1VRH - chains 2 and 4 of the 4 polymer chains in the assembly; structure by X-ray diffraction, 3.00 A resolution.

Chain 2:
Molecule: Rhinovirus 14
From: Human rhinovirus 14
UniProtKB: P03303 (POLG_HRV14); residues 1-262 here correspond to UniProt positions 69-330 (UniProt number = residue number + 68)
Sequence (262 residues; row label = number of the first residue in the row):
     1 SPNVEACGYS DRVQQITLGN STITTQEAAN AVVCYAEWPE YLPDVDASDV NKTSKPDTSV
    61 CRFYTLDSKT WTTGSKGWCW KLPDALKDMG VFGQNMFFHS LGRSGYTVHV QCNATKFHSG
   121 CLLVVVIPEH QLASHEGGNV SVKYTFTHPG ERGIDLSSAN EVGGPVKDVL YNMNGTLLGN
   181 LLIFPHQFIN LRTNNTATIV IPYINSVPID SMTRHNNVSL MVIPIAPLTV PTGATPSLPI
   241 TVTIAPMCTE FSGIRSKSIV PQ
Not modelled in the structure: 1-7
Sequence notes: engineered mutation L170 (Ile239 in P03303)

Chain 4:
Molecule: Rhinovirus 14
From: Human rhinovirus 14
Notes: engineered mutation(s): I(2 170)L
UniProtKB: P03303 (POLG_HRV14); residue numbers follow UniProt; this construct covers 1-68
Sequence (68 residues; each row starts with the number of its first residue):
     1 GAQVSTQKSG SHENQNILTN GSNQTFTVIN YYKDAASTSS AGQSLSMDPS KFTEPVKDLM
    61 LKGAPALN
Not modelled in the structure: 1-28

How chain 2 and chain 4 interact:
Pairs across the interface (22; chain 2 residue first):
  S10(2) - N68(4)  hydrogen bond (side chain-backbone)
  D11(2) - D58(4)
  D11(2) - A66(4)
  D11(2) - N68(4)  hydrogen bond (backbone-side chain)
  R12(2) - L67(4)
  R12(2) - N68(4)  hydrogen bond (side chain-backbone)
  Q14(2) - D58(4)
  A29(2) - L67(4)  hydrophobic
  N30(2) - V56(4)
  N30(2) - K57(4)  hydrogen bond (side chain-backbone)
  N30(2) - D58(4)  hydrogen bond (side chain-backbone)
  N30(2) - M60(4)
  A31(2) - P55(4)
  A31(2) - V56(4)
  A31(2) - K57(4)  hydrogen bond (backbone-backbone)
  V32(2) - P55(4)
  V33(2) - P55(4)  hydrogen bond (backbone-backbone)
  V33(2) - K57(4)
  Y35(2) - K51(4)
  Y35(2) - F52(4)  hydrophobic
  W38(2) - K57(4)
  T193(2) - L67(4)
Other interface residues (no listed pair), chain 2 (15 interface residues in all): Y9, A28, A36

In short:
Chain 2 and chain 4 form an interface of 15 and 10 residues respectively, with 7 hydrogen bonds. Polar pairs
include S10(2)-N68(4), D11(2)-N68(4) and R12(2)-N68(4).
Chain 2 is Rhinovirus 14 and chain 4 is Rhinovirus 14, both from Human rhinovirus 14; the structure, HRV14/sdz
880-061 complex, was determined by X-ray diffraction.
